2VPQ - chains A and B; structure by X-ray diffraction, 2.10 A resolution.

== Chain A (and B) ==
Name: Acetyl-CoA carboxylase
From: Staphylococcus aureus
Notes: EC 6.3.4.14; chain B of this document is another copy of the same molecule, construct and numbering; everything in this record applies to it too
UniProt: Q99TW7 (Q99TW7_STAAM); residue numbers follow UniProt; this construct covers 1-451
Sequence (451 residues; row label = number of the first residue in the row):
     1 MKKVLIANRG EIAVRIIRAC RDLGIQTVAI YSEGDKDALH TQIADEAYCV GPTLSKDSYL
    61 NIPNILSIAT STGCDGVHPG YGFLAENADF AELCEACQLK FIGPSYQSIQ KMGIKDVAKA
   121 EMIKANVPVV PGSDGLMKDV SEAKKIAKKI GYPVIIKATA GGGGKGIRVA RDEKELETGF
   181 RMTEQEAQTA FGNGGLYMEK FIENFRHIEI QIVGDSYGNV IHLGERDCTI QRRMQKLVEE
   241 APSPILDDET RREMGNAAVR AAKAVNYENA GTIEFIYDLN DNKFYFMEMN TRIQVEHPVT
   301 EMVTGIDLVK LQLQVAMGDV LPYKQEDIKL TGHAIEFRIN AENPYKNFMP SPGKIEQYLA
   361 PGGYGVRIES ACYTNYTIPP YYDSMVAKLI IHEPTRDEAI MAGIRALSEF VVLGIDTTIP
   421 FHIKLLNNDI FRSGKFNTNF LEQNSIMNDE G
Not modelled in the structure: 1, 449-451 (chain B: 1, 450-451)
Ion coordination: Mg2+ site 1: Glu-274, Glu-288 (together with AMP-PNP); Mg2+ site 2: Glu-288 (together with AMP-PNP)
Ligand contacts: AMP-PNP: Glu-86, Lys-115, Val-130, Ile-155, Lys-157, Gly-161, Gly-162, Gly-163, Gly-164, Lys-165, Ile-167, Glu-199, Lys-200, Phe-201, Ile-202, Phe-205, His-207, Gln-231, Met-234, Glu-274, Ile-276, Met-287, Glu-288, Asn-290, Arg-292

== How chain A and chain B interact ==
Residue-residue contacts (48; chain A residue first):
  Arg-18(A) / Gly-362(B)  hydrogen bond (side chain-backbone)
  Arg-18(A) / Gly-363(B)
  Arg-18(A) / Arg-405(B)
  Arg-18(A) / Glu-409(B)  salt bridge
  Arg-21(A) / Arg-405(B)
  Arg-21(A) / Ser-408(B)
  Asp-22(A) / Met-401(B)
  Asp-22(A) / Ala-402(B)
  Asp-22(A) / Arg-405(B)  salt bridge
  Leu-39(A) / Leu-359(B)  hydrophobic
  Glu-301(A) / Tyr-364(B)
  Gly-305(A) / Tyr-364(B)  hydrogen bond (backbone-side chain)
  Ile-306(A) / Tyr-364(B)
  Asp-307(A) / Tyr-364(B)
  Lys-310(A) / Glu-393(B)  salt bridge
  Lys-310(A) / Glu-398(B)  salt bridge
  Leu-359(A) / Leu-39(B)  hydrophobic
  Leu-359(A) / Cys-372(B)
  Leu-359(A) / Tyr-373(B)  hydrophobic
  Gly-362(A) / Arg-18(B)  hydrogen bond (backbone-side chain)
  Gly-362(A) / Ile-368(B)
  Gly-363(A) / Arg-18(B)
  Gly-363(A) / Arg-367(B)
  Gly-363(A) / Ile-368(B)
  Gly-363(A) / Glu-369(B)  hydrogen bond (backbone-side chain)
  Tyr-364(A) / Glu-301(B)
  Tyr-364(A) / Gly-305(B)  hydrogen bond (side chain-backbone)
  Tyr-364(A) / Ile-306(B)
  Tyr-364(A) / Asp-307(B)
  Tyr-364(A) / Arg-367(B)
  Arg-367(A) / Gly-363(B)  hydrogen bond (side chain-backbone)
  Arg-367(A) / Tyr-364(B)
  Ile-368(A) / Gly-362(B)
  Ile-368(A) / Gly-363(B)
  Glu-369(A) / Gly-363(B)  hydrogen bond (side chain-backbone)
  Tyr-373(A) / Leu-359(B)  hydrophobic
  Thr-374(A) / Thr-374(B)
  Glu-393(A) / Asp-22(B)
  Glu-393(A) / Lys-310(B)  salt bridge
  Glu-398(A) / Lys-310(B)  salt bridge
  Met-401(A) / Asp-22(B)
  Ala-402(A) / Asp-22(B)
  Arg-405(A) / Arg-18(B)
  Arg-405(A) / Arg-21(B)
  Arg-405(A) / Asp-22(B)  salt bridge
  Ser-408(A) / Arg-21(B)
  Glu-409(A) / Arg-18(B)  salt bridge
  Glu-409(A) / Ile-43(B)
Other interface residues (no listed pair), chain A (31 interface residues in all): Arg-15, Ile-43, Pro-361, Val-366, Cys-372, Pro-394
Other interface residues (no listed pair), chain B (31 interface residues in all): Arg-15, Tyr-323, Pro-361, Val-366

== Summary ==
Chain A and chain B each contribute 31 residues to their interface, with 7 hydrogen bonds and 8 salt bridges.
Polar pairs include Arg-18(A)/Glu-409(B), Asp-22(A)/Arg-405(B) and Lys-310(A)/Glu-393(B). Ligands of chain A:
AMP-PNP. Glu-274(A) and Glu-288(A) coordinate Mg2+ site 1.
Chain A and chain B are both Acetyl-CoA carboxylase (Staphylococcus aureus); the structure, Crystal structure
of biotin carboxylase from S. aureus complexed with AMPPNP, was determined by X-ray diffraction, deposited
together with 2C00, 2J9G, 2VQD and 2VR1.
